PDB entry 4KMI | X-ray diffraction, 1.80 A resolution | chains A and B

Chain A (and B):
Name: 4-O-beta-D-mannosyl-D-glucose phosphorylase
Organism: Bacteroides fragilis
Notes: EC 2.4.1.281; chain B of this document is another copy of the same molecule, construct and numbering; everything in this record applies to it too
UniProt: Q5LH68 (MGP_BACFN); numbering as in UniProt (aligned over 1-390)
Amino-acid sequence (390 residues; each row starts with the number of its first residue):
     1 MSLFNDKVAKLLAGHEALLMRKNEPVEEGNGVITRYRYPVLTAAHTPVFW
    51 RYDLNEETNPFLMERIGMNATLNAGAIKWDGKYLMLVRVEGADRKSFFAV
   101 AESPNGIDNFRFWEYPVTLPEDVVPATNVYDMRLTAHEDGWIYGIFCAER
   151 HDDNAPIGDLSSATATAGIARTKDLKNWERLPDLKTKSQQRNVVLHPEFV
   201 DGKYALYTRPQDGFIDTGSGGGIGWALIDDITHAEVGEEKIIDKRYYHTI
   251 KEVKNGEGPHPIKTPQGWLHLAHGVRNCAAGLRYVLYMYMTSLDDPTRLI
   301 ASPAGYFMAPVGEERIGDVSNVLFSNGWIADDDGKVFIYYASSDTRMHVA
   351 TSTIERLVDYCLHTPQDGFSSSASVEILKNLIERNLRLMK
Disordered / not traced: 1, 212-219

Interface between chain A and chain B:
Residue-residue contacts (7):
  Ala9(A) - Met20(B)
  Lys10(A) - Met20(B)
  Ala13(A) - Met20(B)  hydrophobic
  Ala17(A) - Ala17(B)  hydrophobic
  Met20(A) - Ala9(B)
  Met20(A) - Lys10(B)
  Met20(A) - Ala13(B)  hydrophobic
Also at the interface, not in a pair above, chain A (9 interface residues in all): Asp6, Glu16, Lys22, Pro104
Also at the interface, not in a pair above, chain B (9 interface residues in all): Asp6, Glu16, Lys22, Pro104

In short:
The chain A/chain B interface involves 9 residues from each chain.
Both chains are 4-O-beta-D-mannosyl-D-glucose phosphorylase (Bacteroides fragilis). Entry 4KMI (Crystal
structure of 4-O-beta-D-mannosyl-D-glucose phosphorylase MGP complexed with PO4) was determined by X-ray
diffraction, deposited together with 3WAT and 3WAU.
